Entry 5D4S (X-ray diffraction, 1.97 A resolution); this record covers chains B and U of the 4 polymer chains in the assembly.

[Chain B]
Name: Arabinose metabolism transcriptional repressor
Organism: Bacillus subtilis (strain 168)
UniProt: P96711 (ARAR_BACSU); numbering as in UniProt (aligned over 1-68)
Amino-acid sequence (88 residues; each row starts with the number of its first residue; numbers below 1 keep their minus sign (Met-19 is residue -19)):
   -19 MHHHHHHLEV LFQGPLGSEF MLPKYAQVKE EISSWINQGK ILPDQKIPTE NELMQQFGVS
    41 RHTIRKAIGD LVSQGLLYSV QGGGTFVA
Not modelled in the structure: -19 to -16, -3
Construct notes: expression tag (-19 to 0)
UniProt features mapped onto this chain:
  - DNA-binding region: Glu30 to Gly49 (H-T-H motif)

[Chain U]
Molecule: 21-nt DNA strand
Sequence (21 nucleotides; row label = number of the first residue in the row):
     1 AAATACATAC GTACAAATAT T

[Chain B / chain U interface]
Pairs across the interface (21):
  Pro3(B) with DT8(U), phosphate contact; DA9(U), phosphate contact
  Lys4(B) with DA9(U), hydrogen bond to the phosphate; DC10(U), phosphate contact
  Tyr5(B) with DT8(U), hydrogen bond to the phosphate; DA9(U), hydrogen bond to the phosphate
  Val39(B) with DC10(U), phosphate contact
  Ser40(B) with DC10(U), hydrogen bond to the phosphate; DG11(U), phosphate contact
  His42(B) with DA9(U), base contact; DC10(U), base contact
  Thr43(B) with DA9(U), sugar contact; DC10(U), hydrogen bond to the phosphate
  Val60(B) with DT18(U), sugar contact
  Gln61(B) with DA16(U), base contact; DA17(U), sugar contact; DT18(U), sugar contact
  Gly62(B) with DA17(U), base contact; DT18(U), sugar contact; DA19(U), sugar contact
  Gly63(B) with DT18(U), sugar contact
Also at the interface, not in a pair above, chain B (13 interface residues in all): Arg41, Lys46
Also at the interface, not in a pair above, chain U (10 interface residues in all): DA13, DA15

[Overview]
The interface between chain B and chain U involves 13 residues on one side and 10 on the other; the contacts
include 5 hydrogen bonds. Among the polar pairs are Lys4(B)-DA9(U), Tyr5(B)-DT8(U) and Tyr5(B)-DA9(U).
Chain B is Arabinose metabolism transcriptional repressor (Bacillus subtilis (strain 168)) and chain U is a
21-nt DNA strand; the structure, Crystal Structure of AraR(DBD) in complex with operator ORX1, was determined
by X-ray diffraction, deposited together with 5D4R.
